PDB entry 7VGH | electron microscopy, 3.39 A resolution | chains A and B

[Chain A]
Protein: Cell cycle control protein 50B
From: Homo sapiens
Reference sequence: Q3MIR4 (CC50B_HUMAN); residues 1-351 here = UniProt positions 1-351
Sequence (363 residues; row label = number of the first residue in the row; numbers below 1 keep their minus sign (Met-11 is residue -11)):
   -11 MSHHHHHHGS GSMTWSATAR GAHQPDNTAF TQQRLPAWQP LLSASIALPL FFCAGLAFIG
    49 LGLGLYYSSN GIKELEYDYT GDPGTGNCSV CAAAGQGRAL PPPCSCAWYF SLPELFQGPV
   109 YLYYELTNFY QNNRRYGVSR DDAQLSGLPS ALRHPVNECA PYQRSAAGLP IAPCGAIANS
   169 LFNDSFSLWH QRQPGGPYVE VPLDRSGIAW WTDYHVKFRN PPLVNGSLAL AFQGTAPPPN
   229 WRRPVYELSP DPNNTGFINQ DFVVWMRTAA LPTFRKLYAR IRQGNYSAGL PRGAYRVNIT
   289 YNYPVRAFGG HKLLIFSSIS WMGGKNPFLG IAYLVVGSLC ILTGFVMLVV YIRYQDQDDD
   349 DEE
Unresolved in the structure: -11 to 7, 346-351
Differences from the reference sequence: initiating methionine (-11); expression tag (-10 to 0)
Disulfide bonds: Cys76-Cys94, Cys79-Cys92, Cys147-Cys162
Covalently attached groups: N-acetylglucosamine (NAG) linked to Asn75, Asn171, Asn286

[Chain B]
Protein: Phospholipid-transporting ATPase IC
From: Homo sapiens
Notes: EC 7.6.2.1
Reference sequence: O43520 (AT8B1_HUMAN); residue numbers follow UniProt; this construct covers 1-1251
Sequence (1294 residues; row label = number of the first residue in the row; numbers below 1 keep their minus sign (Met-42 is residue -42)):
   -42 MASWSHPQFE KGGGARGGSG GGSWSHPQFE KGFDYKDDDD KGTMSTERDS ETTFDEDSQP
    18 NDEVVPYSDD ETEDELDDQG SAVEPEQNRV NREAEENREP FRKECTWQVK ANDRKYHEQP
    78 HFMNTKFLCI KESKYANNAI KTYKYNAFTF IPMNLFEQFK RAANLYFLAL LILQAVPQIS
   138 TLAWYTTLVP LLVVLGVTAI KDLVDDVARH KMDKEINNRT CEVIKDGRFK VAKWKEIQVG
   198 DVIRLKKNDF VPADILLLSS SEPNSLCYVE TAELDGETNL KFKMSLEITD QYLQREDTLA
   258 TFDGFIECEE PNNRLDKFTG TLFWRNTSFP LDADKILLRG CVIRNTDFCH GLVIFAGADT
   318 KIMKNSGKTR FKRTKIDYLM NYMVYTIFVV LILLSAGLAI GHAYWEAQVG NSSWYLYDGE
   378 DDTPSYRGFL IFWGYIIVLN TMVPISLYVS VEVIRLGQSH FINWDLQMYY AEKDTPAKAR
   438 TTTLNEQLGQ IHYIFSDKTG TLTQNIMTFK KCCINGQIYG DHRDASQHNH NKIEQVDFSW
   498 NTYADGKLAF YDHYLIEQIQ SGKEPEVRQF FFLLAVCHTV MVDRTDGQLN YQAASPDEGA
   558 LVNAARNFGF AFLARTQNTI TISELGTERT YNVLAILDFN SDRKRMSIIV RTPEGNIKLY
   618 CKGADTVIYE RLHRMNPTKQ ETQDALDIFA NETLRTLCLC YKEIEEKEFT EWNKKFMAAS
   678 VASTNRDEAL DKVYEEIEKD LILLGATAIE DKLQDGVPET ISKLAKADIK IWVLTGDKKE
   738 TAENIGFACE LLTEDTTICY GEDINSLLHA RMENQRNRGG VYAKFAPPVQ ESFFPPGGNR
   798 ALIITGSWLN EILLEKKTKR NKILKLKFPR TEEERRMRTQ SKRRLEAKKE QRQKNFVDLA
   858 CECSAVICCR VTPKQKAMVV DLVKRYKKAI TLAIGDGAND VNMIKTAHIG VGISGQEGMQ
   918 AVMSSDYSFA QFRYLQRLLL VHGRWSYIRM CKFLRYFFYK NFAFTLVHFW YSFFNGYSAQ
   978 TAYEDWFITL YNVLYTSLPV LLMGLLDQDV SDKLSLRFPG LYIVGQRDLL FNYKRFFVSL
  1038 LHGVLTSMIL FFIPLGAYLQ TVGQDGEAPS DYQSFAVTIA SALVITVNFQ IGLDTSYWTF
  1098 VNAFSIFGSI ALYFGIMFDF HSAGIHVLFP SAFQFTGTAS NALRQPYIWL TIILAVAVCL
  1158 LPVVAIRFLS MTIWPSESDK IQKHRKRLKA EEQWQRRQQV FRRGVSTRRS AYAFSHQRGY
  1218 ADLISSGRSI RKKRSPLDAI VADGTAEYRR TGDS
Unresolved in the structure: -42 to 13, 30-60, 1228-1251
Differences from the reference sequence: initiating methionine (-42); expression tag (-41 to 0)
Modified / non-standard residues: Asp454 (aspartyl phosphate; PHD)
Covalently attached groups: N-acetylglucosamine (NAG) linked to Asn368
Bound ions: Mg2+: Asp454, Thr456, Asp893
Reported in the primary citation:
  - mutagenesis - E234Q, K813G/K814S/K816G/R817S/K819S: decreased catalytic activity
  - catalytic residues: Glu234 (proposed by the authors, not directly observed)
  - post-translational modification sites: Asp454
  - Mg2+ coordination: Asp454, Thr456, Asp893
  - contacts within the chain: Pro17-Trp805 (hydrophobic contact), Glu20-Ser598 (hydrogen bond), Asp26-Asn807 (hydrogen bond), Asn221-Arg1225 (hydrogen bond), Asp232-Glu234 (hydrogen bond), Glu234-Lys238 (salt bridge), Glu234-Arg867 (salt bridge), Phe239-Tyr1217 (pi stacking), Asp644-Arg1205 (salt bridge), Asp684-Arg1215, Phe744-Arg1206 (cation-pi contact)
  - mutagenesis - K822S/K824S/R827G/R832G/R833S/R835G, K839G/R840S/R841G/K845S/K846S, K1177E/K1180E/H1181D/R1182E/K1183E/R1184E/K1186E, R1194T/R1199S/R1200S/R1206S: unchanged catalytic activity
  - mutagenesis - T143A, T144A, N397A, N397Q, S403Y, N989A, S994R: decreased catalytic activity on PS dissolved in TC
  - disease-associated variants - S403Y, S994R (citing earlier work)
  - specificity-determining residues: Asn397 (by similarity / conservation)

[How chain A and chain B interact]
Contacting residue pairs (117; chain A residue first):
  Ala10(A) - Asp431(B)
  His11(A) - Asp431(B)  salt bridge
  His11(A) - Pro433(B)
  Gln12(A) - Tyr426(B)
  Pro13(A) - Trp421(B)
  Pro13(A) - Leu423(B)  hydrophobic
  Asn15(A) - Leu423(B)
  Phe18(A) - Phe418(B)
  Thr19(A) - Trp421(B)
  Gln20(A) - Trp421(B)  hydrogen bond (side chain-backbone)
  Gln20(A) - Leu423(B)
  Gln21(A) - Phe418(B)
  Gln21(A) - His939(B)
  Gln21(A) - Trp942(B)
  Gln21(A) - Arg946(B)  hydrogen bond
  Leu23(A) - Leu1003(B)  hydrophobic
  Leu23(A) - Tyr1094(B)  hydrogen bond (backbone-side chain)
  Leu23(A) - Thr1096(B)
  Pro24(A) - Thr1096(B)
  Ala25(A) - Tyr1094(B)
  Ala25(A) - Trp1095(B)
  Ala25(A) - Thr1096(B)
  Trp26(A) - Trp1095(B)  hydrogen bond (backbone-backbone)
  Gln27(A) - Ser1093(B)
  Gln27(A) - Tyr1094(B)
  Gln27(A) - Gln1179(B)
  Pro28(A) - Trp1095(B)
  Leu30(A) - Phe1165(B)  hydrophobic
  Leu30(A) - Met1168(B)
  Ser31(A) - Phe1165(B)
  Ala32(A) - Phe1165(B)  hydrophobic
  Ala35(A) - Phe1165(B)  hydrophobic
  Phe39(A) - Leu1158(B)  hydrophobic
  Phe39(A) - Ala1162(B)  hydrophobic
  Phe46(A) - Ala1154(B)  hydrophobic
  Leu49(A) - Leu1147(B)  hydrophobic
  Tyr109(A) - Asp1062(B)  hydrogen bond
  Tyr109(A) - Glu1064(B)
  Tyr111(A) - Glu1064(B)
  Asn116(A) - Tyr372(B)  hydrogen bond (backbone-side chain)
  Phe117(A) - Tyr372(B)
  Tyr118(A) - Trp362(B)  hydrophobic
  Tyr118(A) - Tyr372(B)  hydrogen bond (backbone-side chain)
  Asn120(A) - Tyr968(B)  hydrogen bond
  Asn120(A) - Phe971(B)
  Asn120(A) - Asn972(B)
  Asn120(A) - Gln977(B)  hydrogen bond (backbone-side chain)
  Asn121(A) - Leu373(B)
  Asn121(A) - Ser975(B)
  Arg122(A) - Ser975(B)
  Arg122(A) - Ala976(B)
  Arg122(A) - Gln977(B)
  Arg123(A) - Asp375(B)  salt bridge
  Tyr124(A) - Tyr372(B)
  Tyr124(A) - Leu373(B)  hydrophobic
  Ala131(A) - Ser1128(B)
  Pro149(A) - Tyr374(B)
  Tyr150(A) - Tyr374(B)
  Ser168(A) - Trp371(B)
  Ser168(A) - Tyr372(B)
  Trp198(A) - Ala1065(B)
  Trp198(A) - Asp1068(B)
  Trp198(A) - Ser1071(B)
  Trp198(A) - Asn1138(B)
  Thr200(A) - Gly1134(B)
  Val204(A) - Ala1120(B)  hydrophobic
  Val204(A) - His1123(B)  hydrogen bond (backbone-side chain)
  Lys205(A) - His1123(B)
  Lys205(A) - Thr1133(B)
  Arg255(A) - Asp1068(B)
  Arg255(A) - Gln1070(B)  hydrogen bond
  Thr256(A) - Asp1068(B)
  Thr256(A) - Tyr1069(B)  hydrogen bond (backbone-backbone)
  Ala257(A) - Ser1067(B)
  Ala257(A) - Tyr1069(B)
  Ala258(A) - Tyr968(B)  hydrogen bond (backbone-side chain)
  Ala258(A) - Ser1067(B)
  Ala258(A) - Asp1068(B)
  Ala258(A) - Tyr1069(B)
  Leu259(A) - Leu1056(B)  hydrophobic
  Pro260(A) - Phe971(B)
  Arg263(A) - Gln1057(B)
  Arg263(A) - Thr1058(B)  hydrogen bond
  Arg263(A) - Pro1066(B)
  Lys264(A) - Pro1066(B)
  Leu265(A) - Glu1064(B)
  Arg268(A) - Asp1062(B)  salt bridge
  Tyr291(A) - Trp371(B)
  Pro292(A) - Trp371(B)  hydrogen bond (backbone-side chain)
  Phe296(A) - Ser369(B)
  Phe296(A) - Ser370(B)
  Phe296(A) - Tyr372(B)  hydrophobic
  Ile307(A) - Gln1061(B)
  Ile307(A) - Glu1064(B)
  Trp309(A) - Leu1147(B)  hydrophobic
  Met310(A) - Tyr1144(B)
  Gly311(A) - Gly1060(B)
  Gly312(A) - Thr1058(B)
  Asn314(A) - Gly1053(B)  hydrogen bond (side chain-backbone)
  Asn314(A) - Ala1054(B)  hydrogen bond (side chain-backbone)
  Asn314(A) - Tyr1144(B)
  Phe316(A) - Ile1050(B)
  Phe316(A) - Gly1053(B)
  Phe316(A) - Ala1054(B)
  Leu317(A) - Ala1054(B)  hydrophobic
  Leu317(A) - Tyr1144(B)
  Leu317(A) - Thr1148(B)
  Tyr321(A) - Leu1147(B)  hydrogen bond (side chain-backbone)
  Tyr321(A) - Leu1151(B)  hydrophobic
  Val324(A) - Leu1151(B)  hydrophobic
  Val324(A) - Val1155(B)  hydrophobic
  Cys328(A) - Leu1158(B)  hydrophobic
  Met335(A) - Phe1165(B)  hydrophobic
  Val338(A) - Leu1166(B)  hydrophobic
  Val338(A) - Ile1170(B)  hydrophobic
  Tyr342(A) - Thr1169(B)
  Tyr342(A) - Ile1170(B)  hydrophobic
Other interface residues (no listed pair), chain A (78 interface residues in all): Gly9, Arg22, Leu38, Leu53, Ser134, Leu136, Ala164, Ile196, Ala295, Ala320, Tyr339
Other interface residues (no listed pair), chain B (84 interface residues in all): Val366, Gly376, Asp422, Gly973, Gln1005, Phe1049, Leu1052, Tyr1055, Val1059, Gly1063, Phe1072, Phe1097, Pro1127, Gln1131, Thr1135, Pro1143, Ile1150, Val1161, Arg1182

[Overview]
78 residues of chain A face 84 of chain B across their interface; the contacts include 18 hydrogen bonds and 3
salt bridges. Polar pairs include His11(A)-Asp431(B), Arg123(A)-Asp375(B) and Arg268(A)-Asp1062(B). From the
paper: the catalytic residue Glu234(B); T143A, T144A and N397A of chain B, among others, reduce catalytic
activity on PS dissolved in TC; 13 substitutions were tested in all.
Here chain A is Cell cycle control protein 50B and chain B is Phospholipid-transporting ATPase IC, both from
Homo sapiens. Entry 7VGH (Cryo-EM structure of the human P4-type flippase ATP8B1-CDC50B in the auto-inhibited
E2P state) was determined by electron microscopy, deposited together with 7VGI and 7VGJ.
